9NO1 - chains R and S of the 24 polymer chains in the assembly; structure by electron microscopy, 8.30 A resolution (very low resolution: no residue pairs are listed; an interface is given only as per-side residue counts).

[Chain R (and S)]
Molecule: ORF41
From: Human alphaherpesvirus 3
Notes: chain S of this document is another copy of the same molecule, construct and numbering; everything in this record applies to it too
UniProt: Q4JQT4 (Q4JQT4_VZVO); numbering as in UniProt (aligned over 1-316)
Sequence (316 residues; numbered 1 to 316; the number before each row is that of its first residue):
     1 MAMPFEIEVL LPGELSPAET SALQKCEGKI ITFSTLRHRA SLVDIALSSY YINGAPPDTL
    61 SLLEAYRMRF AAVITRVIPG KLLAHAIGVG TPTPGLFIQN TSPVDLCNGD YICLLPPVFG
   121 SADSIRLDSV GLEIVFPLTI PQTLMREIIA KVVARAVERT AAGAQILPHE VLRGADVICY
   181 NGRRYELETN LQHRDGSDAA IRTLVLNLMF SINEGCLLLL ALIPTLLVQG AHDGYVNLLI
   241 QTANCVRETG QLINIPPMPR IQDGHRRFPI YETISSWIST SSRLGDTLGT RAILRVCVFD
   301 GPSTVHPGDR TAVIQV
Disordered / not traced: 1-3, 161-175 (chain S: 1-3, 229-266)

[Interface between chain R and chain S]
At this resolution (8 A) residue pairs are not listed: 48 residues of chain R and 41 of chain S lie at the interface.
Disulfides between the chains: Cys216(R)-Cys216(S)

[In short]
Chain R and chain S form an interface of 48 and 41 residues respectively.
Both chains are ORF41 (Human alphaherpesvirus 3). Entry 9NO1 (Cryo-ET map of the VZV capsid vertex (5-fold
axis)) was determined by electron microscopy.
